2P3V - chains A and C of the 4 polymer chains in the assembly; structure by X-ray diffraction, 2.40 A resolution.

Chain A:
Molecule: Inositol-1-monophosphatase
Source organism: Thermotoga maritima
Notes: EC 3.1.3.25
UniProtKB: O33832 (SUHB_THEMA); residues 1001-1256 here correspond to UniProt positions 1-256 (UniProt number = residue number - 1000)
Chain sequence (256 residues; numbered 1001 to 1256; the number before each row is that of its first residue):
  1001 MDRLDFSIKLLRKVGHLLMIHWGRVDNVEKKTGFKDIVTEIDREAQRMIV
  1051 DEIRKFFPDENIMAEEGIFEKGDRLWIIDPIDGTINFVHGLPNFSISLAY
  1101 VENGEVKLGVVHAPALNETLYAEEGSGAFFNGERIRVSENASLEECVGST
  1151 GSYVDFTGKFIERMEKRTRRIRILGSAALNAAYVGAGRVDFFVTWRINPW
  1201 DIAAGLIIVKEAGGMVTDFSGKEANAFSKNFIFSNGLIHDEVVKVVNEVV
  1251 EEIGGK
Unresolved in the structure: 1255-1256
UniProt features mapped onto this chain:
  - binding site (Mg(2+)): Glu1065, Asp1079, Ile1081, Asp1082, Asp1201
  - binding site (substrate): Asp1082 to Thr1084, Arg1172, Ala1177, Arg1196

Chain C:
Molecule: Inositol-1-monophosphatase
Source organism: Thermotoga maritima
Notes: EC 3.1.3.25
UniProtKB: O33832 (SUHB_THEMA); residues 3001-3256 here correspond to UniProt positions 1-256 (UniProt number = residue number - 3000)
Chain sequence (256 residues; each row starts with the number of its first residue):
  3001 MDRLDFSIKLLRKVGHLLMIHWGRVDNVEKKTGFKDIVTEIDREAQRMIV
  3051 DEIRKFFPDENIMAEEGIFEKGDRLWIIDPIDGTINFVHGLPNFSISLAY
  3101 VENGEVKLGVVHAPALNETLYAEEGSGAFFNGERIRVSENASLEECVGST
  3151 GSYVDFTGKFIERMEKRTRRIRILGSAALNAAYVGAGRVDFFVTWRINPW
  3201 DIAAGLIIVKEAGGMVTDFSGKEANAFSKNFIFSNGLIHDEVVKVVNEVV
  3251 EEIGGK
Unresolved in the structure: 3255-3256
UniProt features mapped onto this chain:
  - binding site (Mg(2+)): Glu3065, Asp3079, Ile3081, Asp3082, Asp3201
  - binding site (substrate): Asp3082 to Thr3084, Arg3172, Ala3177, Arg3196

Interface between chain A and chain C:
Residue-residue contacts (20):
  Asp1005(A) with Glu3133(C); Arg3134(C), hydrogen bond (side chain-backbone)
  Ile1008(A) with Gly3132(C)
  Lys1009(A) with Glu3133(C); Arg3134(C), hydrogen bond (side chain-backbone)
  Arg1012(A) with Asn3131(C), hydrogen bond (side chain-backbone); Glu3133(C), salt bridge
  Tyr1121(A) with Gly3132(C)
  Asn1131(A) with Arg3012(C), hydrogen bond (backbone-side chain); Asn3131(C); Gly3132(C)
  Gly1132(A) with Ile3008(C); Tyr3121(C); Asn3131(C); Gly3132(C)
  Glu1133(A) with Asp3005(C); Lys3009(C); Arg3012(C), salt bridge
  Arg1134(A) with Asp3005(C), hydrogen bond (backbone-side chain); Lys3009(C), hydrogen bond (backbone-side chain)
Other interface residues (no listed pair), chain A (10 interface residues in all): Phe1130
Other interface residues (no listed pair), chain C (11 interface residues in all): Phe3130, Arg3136

Summary:
The interface between chain A and chain C involves 10 residues on one side and 11 on the other; the contacts
include 6 hydrogen bonds and 2 salt bridges. Polar contacts include Arg1012(A)-Glu3133(C),
Glu1133(A)-Arg3012(C) and Asp1005(A)-Arg3134(C).
Both chains are Inositol-1-monophosphatase (Thermotoga maritima). Entry 2P3V (Thermotoga maritima IMPase
TM1415) was determined by X-ray diffraction, deposited together with 2P3N.
